3RA4 - chains A and D; structure by X-ray diffraction, 2.70 A resolution.

[Chain A]
Protein: Capsid protein
Source organism: Adeno-associated virus - 8
UniProtKB: Q8JQF8 (Q8JQF8_9VIRU); residue numbers follow UniProt; this construct covers 220-738
Chain sequence (519 residues; each row starts with the number of its first residue):
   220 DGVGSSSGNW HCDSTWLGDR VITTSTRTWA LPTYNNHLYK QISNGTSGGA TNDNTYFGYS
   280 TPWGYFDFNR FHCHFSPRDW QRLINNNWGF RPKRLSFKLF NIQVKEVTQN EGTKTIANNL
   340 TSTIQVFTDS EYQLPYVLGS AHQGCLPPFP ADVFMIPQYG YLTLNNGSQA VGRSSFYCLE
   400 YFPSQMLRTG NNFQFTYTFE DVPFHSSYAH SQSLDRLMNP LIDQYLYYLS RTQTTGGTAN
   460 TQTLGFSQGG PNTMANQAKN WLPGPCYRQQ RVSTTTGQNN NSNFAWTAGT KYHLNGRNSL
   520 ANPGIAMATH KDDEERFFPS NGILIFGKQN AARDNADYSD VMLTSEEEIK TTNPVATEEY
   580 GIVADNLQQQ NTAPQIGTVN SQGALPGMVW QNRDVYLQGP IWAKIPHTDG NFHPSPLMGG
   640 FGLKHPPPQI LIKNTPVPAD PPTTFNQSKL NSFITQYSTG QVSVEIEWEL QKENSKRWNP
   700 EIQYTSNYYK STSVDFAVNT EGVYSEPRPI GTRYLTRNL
Reported in the primary citation:
  - self-association interface (contacts with another copy of this molecule); pairs are residue here / residue on that copy: Arg392-Glu566 (hydrogen bond), Glu566-Tyr707 (hydrogen bond), His361, His429, His512
  - contacts within the chain: Asn611-His632 (hydrogen bond)
  - binding site for the 2-nt DNA strand (chain D): Asp420, Pro422, His632, Pro633

[Chain D]
Molecule: 2-nt DNA strand
Source organism: Aequorea victoria
Sequence (2 nucleotides; each row starts with the number of its first residue):
     1 CA

[Interface between chain A and chain D]
Residue-residue contacts (10; chain A residue first):
  Asp420(A) - DC1(D)  hydrogen bond to the base
  Val421(A) - DC1(D)  base contact
  Val421(A) - DA2(D)  base contact
  Pro422(A) - DC1(D)  sugar contact
  His632(A) - DA2(D)  sugar contact
  Pro633(A) - DA2(D)  sugar contact
  Ser634(A) - DA2(D)  base contact
  Gly639(A) - DA2(D)  base contact
  Phe640(A) - DA2(D)  base contact
  Gly641(A) - DA2(D)  hydrogen bond to the base
Interface residues without a listed pair, chain A (13 interface residues in all): Arg310, Asn611, Ile624, Pro635

[Overview]
13 residues of chain A and 2 residues of chain D are in contact, with 2 hydrogen bonds. Among the polar pairs
are Asp420(A)-DC1(D) and Gly641(A)-DA2(D). From the paper: a binding site for the 2-nt DNA strand (chain D) at
Asp420(A), Pro422(A) and His632(A) among others; a self-association interface involving His361(A), Arg392(A)
and His429(A) among others.
Here chain A is Capsid protein (Adeno-associated virus - 8) and chain D is a 2-nt DNA strand (Aequorea
victoria). Entry 3RA4 (Structural studies of AAV8 capsid transitions associated with endosomal trafficking)
was determined by X-ray diffraction together with 3RA2, 3RA8, 3RA9 and 3RAA from the same study.
